Entry 5KEN (electron microscopy, 4.30 A resolution (low resolution: residue-level contacts below are approximate; hydrogen-bond / salt-bridge calls are withheld)); this record covers chains K and Q of the 16 polymer chains in the assembly.

[Chain K]
Molecule: Ebola surface glycoprotein, GP1
From: Zaire ebolavirus
UniProtKB: Q05320 (VGP_EBOZM); numbering as in UniProt (aligned over 33-308)
Amino-acid sequence (276 residues; numbered 33 to 308; the number before each row is that of its first residue):
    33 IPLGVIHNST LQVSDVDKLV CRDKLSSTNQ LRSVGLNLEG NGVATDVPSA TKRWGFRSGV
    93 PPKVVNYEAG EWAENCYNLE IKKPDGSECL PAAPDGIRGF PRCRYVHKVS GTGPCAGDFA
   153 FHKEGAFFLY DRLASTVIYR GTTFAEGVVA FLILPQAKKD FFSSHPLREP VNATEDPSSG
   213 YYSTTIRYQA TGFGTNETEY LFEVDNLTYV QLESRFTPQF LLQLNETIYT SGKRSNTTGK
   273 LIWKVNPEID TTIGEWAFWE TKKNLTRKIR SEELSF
Disordered / not traced: 188-208, 279-298
Cystine bridges: Cys108-Cys135, Cys121-Cys147
UniProt features mapped onto this chain:
  - site (Involved in receptor recognition and/or post-binding events): Leu57, Leu63, Arg64, Phe88, Lys95, Ile170
  - glycosylation (N-linked (GlcNAc...) asparagine): Asn40, Asn204, Asn228, Asn238, Asn257, Asn268, Asn296
From the paper describing this entry:
  - mutagenesis - Q188R, E229K, T230A: unchanged binding to c13C6 variable Fab domain heavy chain (chain Q)
  - mutagenesis - V92L, F159S, L239S: decreased binding to c13C6 variable Fab domain heavy chain (chain Q)
  - mutagenesis - T240N: abolished binding to c13C6 variable Fab domain heavy chain (chain Q)
  - mutagenesis - T270A (<1% WT activity): abolished binding to c13C6
  - mutagenesis - W275L (55% WT activity): decreased binding to c13C6
  - mutagenesis - D150A (50% WT), Q188R (50% WT binding): decreased binding to BDBV91
  - mutagenesis - F159S (150% WT): increased binding to BDBV91

[Chain Q]
Molecule: c13C6 variable Fab domain heavy chain
From: Homo sapiens
Notes: antibody fragment or engineered binder
Amino-acid sequence (121 residues; each row starts with the number of its first residue; a row labelled like 35A-35B holds insertion residues (35A, then the next letters in order)):
     1 DVKLLESGGG LVQPGGSLKL SCAASGFSLS TSGVG
35A-35B VG
    36 WFRQPSGKGL EWLALIWWDD DKYYNPSLKS QLSISKDFSR NQVFLKI
82A-82C SNV
    83 DIADTATYYC ARRDPFGY
100A-100D DNAM
   101 GYWGQGTSVT VS
Cystine bridges: Cys22-Cys92

[How chain K and chain Q interact]
Residue-residue contacts - 28 pairs, chain K then chain Q:
  Pro116(K) - Asp72(Q)
  Pro116(K) - Phe73(Q)
  Pro116(K) - Ser74(Q)
  Asp117(K) - Asp72(Q)
  Asp117(K) - Ser74(Q)
  Gly143(K) - Asp55(Q)
  Gln221(K) - Asp54(Q)
  Thr223(K) - Ser30(Q)
  Thr223(K) - Ser32(Q)
  Leu233(K) - Ser32(Q)
  Thr269(K) - Asp100A(Q)
  Thr269(K) - Asn100B(Q)
  Thr270(K) - Asn100B(Q)
  Lys272(K) - Trp52(Q)
  Lys272(K) - Asp54(Q)
  Lys272(K) - Asp56(Q)
  Leu273(K) - Arg95(Q)
  Leu273(K) - Gly99(Q)
  Leu273(K) - Tyr100(Q)
  Leu273(K) - Asp100A(Q)
  Ile274(K) - Ser32(Q)
  Ile274(K) - Gly33(Q)
  Ile274(K) - Asp54(Q)
  Glu305(K) - Tyr100(Q)
  Ser307(K) - Gly99(Q)
  Ser307(K) - Tyr100(Q)
  Phe308(K) - Pro97(Q)
  Phe308(K) - Phe98(Q)
Other interface residues (no listed pair), chain K (16 interface residues in all): Thr144, Thr240
Interface features reported in the paper:
  - hot spots on chain K (mutagenesis) - T270A: abolished binding to c4G7 variable Fab domain heavy chain

[Overview]
16 residues of chain K and 17 residues of chain Q are in contact. The paper reports that V92L, F159S and L239S
of chain K reduce binding to c13C6 variable Fab domain heavy chain (chain Q); D150A and Q188R of chain K
reduce binding to BDBV91; 10 substitutions were tested in all.
Chain K is Ebola surface glycoprotein, GP1 (Zaire ebolavirus) and chain Q is c13C6 variable Fab domain heavy
chain (Homo sapiens); the structure, EBOV GP in complex with variable Fab domains of IgGs c4G7 and c13C6, was
determined by electron microscopy, deposited together with 5KEM.
